4BGI - chains E and F of the 3 polymer chains in the assembly; structure by X-ray diffraction, 2.09 A resolution.

Chain E (and F):
Name: Enoyl-[acyl-carrier-protein] reductase [NADH]
Organism: Mycobacterium tuberculosis
Notes: EC 1.3.1.9; chain F of this document is another copy of the same molecule, construct and numbering; everything in this record applies to it too
UniProtKB: P9WGR1 (INHA_MYCTU); residue numbers follow UniProt; this construct covers 2-269
Amino-acid sequence (281 residues; numbered -3 to 277; the number before each row is that of its first residue; numbers below 1 keep their minus sign (Met-3 is residue -3)):
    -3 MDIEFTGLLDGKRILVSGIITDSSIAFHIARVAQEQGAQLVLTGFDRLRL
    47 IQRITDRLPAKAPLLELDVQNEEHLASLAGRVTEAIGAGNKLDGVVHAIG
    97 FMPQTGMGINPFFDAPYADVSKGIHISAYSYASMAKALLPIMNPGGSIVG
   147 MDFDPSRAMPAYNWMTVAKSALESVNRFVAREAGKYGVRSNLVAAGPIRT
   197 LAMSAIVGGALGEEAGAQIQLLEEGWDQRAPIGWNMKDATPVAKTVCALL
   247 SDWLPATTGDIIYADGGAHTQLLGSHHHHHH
Unresolved in the structure: -3 to 2, 197-212, 270-277 (chain F: -3 to 2, 270-277)
Sequence notes: initiating methionine (-3); expression tag (-2 to 1, 270-277); engineered mutation Ala94 (Ser in P9WGR1)
Residues lining bound ligands: NAD (nicotinamide-adenine-dinucleotide): Gly14, Ile15, Ile16, Ser20, Ile21, Ala22, Phe41, Leu63, Asp64, Val65, Gln66, Ala94, Ile95, Gly96, Phe97, Ile122, Met147, Asp148, Phe149, Tyr158, Met161, Lys165, Ala191, Gly192, Pro193, Ile194
Curated features (UniProtKB/Swiss-Prot):
  - binding site (NAD(+)): Ser20, Ile21, Asp64, Val65, Ile95, Gly96, Lys165, Ile194
  - binding site (substrate): Tyr158
  - site: Phe149 (May act as an intermediate that passes the hydride ion from NADH to the substrate), Tyr158 (Transition state stabilizer)
  - modified residue: Thr266 (Phosphothreonine)
  - mutagenesis: Asp148 (D148G: Confers pyridomycin resistance. Has no impact on the susceptibility to isoniazid and moxifloxacin. 14-fold decrease in NADH affinity, while no effect on catalytic activity), Tyr158 (Y158A: 1500-fold decrease in catalytic activity while no effect on lipid substrate affinity; Y158F: 24-fold decrease in catalytic activity while no effect on lipid substrate affinity ...), Lys165 (K165A/M: Loss of enzyme's ability to bind NADH; K165Q/R: No effect on the enzyme's catalytic ability or on its ability to bind NADH), Thr266 (T266A: No effect on catalytic activity. Loss of phosphorylation. Does not alter growth of M.tuberculosis ...)

Interface between chain E and chain F:
Residue-residue contacts (67; chain E residue first):
  Phe108(E) - Phe174(F)  hydrophobic
  Phe108(E) - Glu178(F)
  Phe109(E) - Ala128(F)
  Phe109(E) - Ala131(F)  hydrophobic
  Phe109(E) - Lys132(F)  hydrogen bond (backbone-side chain)
  Phe109(E) - Leu135(F)  hydrophobic
  Phe109(E) - Glu178(F)
  Asp110(E) - Lys132(F)  salt bridge
  Ala111(E) - Tyr125(F)  hydrogen bond (backbone-side chain)
  Pro112(E) - Tyr125(F)
  Tyr113(E) - Ser117(F)  hydrogen bond (side chain-backbone)
  Tyr113(E) - Ile120(F)
  Tyr113(E) - His121(F)  hydrogen bond (side chain-backbone)
  Tyr113(E) - Tyr125(F)  hydrogen bond (backbone-side chain)
  Ser117(E) - Tyr113(F)  hydrogen bond (backbone-side chain)
  Ser117(E) - Ser117(F)  hydrogen bond
  Ile120(E) - Tyr113(F)
  Ile120(E) - Ile120(F)  hydrophobic
  His121(E) - Tyr113(F)  hydrogen bond (backbone-side chain)
  Tyr125(E) - Ala111(F)  hydrogen bond (side chain-backbone)
  Tyr125(E) - Pro112(F)
  Tyr125(E) - Tyr113(F)  hydrogen bond (side chain-backbone)
  Tyr125(E) - Val116(F)  hydrophobic
  Tyr125(E) - Trp160(F)  hydrophobic
  Ala128(E) - Phe109(F)
  Ala128(E) - Trp160(F)  hydrophobic
  Ala131(E) - Phe109(F)  hydrophobic
  Lys132(E) - Phe109(F)
  Lys132(E) - Asp110(F)  salt bridge
  Leu135(E) - Phe109(F)  hydrophobic
  Pro151(E) - Arg173(F)  hydrogen bond (backbone-side chain)
  Ser152(E) - Arg173(F)  hydrogen bond (backbone-side chain)
  Ala154(E) - Arg173(F)
  Ala154(E) - Phe174(F)  hydrophobic
  Ala154(E) - Arg177(F)
  Met155(E) - Phe174(F)
  Met155(E) - Arg177(F)
  Pro156(E) - Arg177(F)
  Asn159(E) - Phe174(F)
  Trp160(E) - Tyr125(F)  hydrophobic
  Trp160(E) - Ala128(F)  hydrophobic
  Trp160(E) - Val171(F)  hydrophobic
  Thr162(E) - Ser170(F)  hydrogen bond (backbone-side chain)
  Thr162(E) - Phe174(F)
  Val163(E) - Ala167(F)
  Val163(E) - Ser170(F)
  Val163(E) - Val171(F)  hydrophobic
  Ser166(E) - Ser166(F)
  Ser166(E) - Ser170(F)  hydrogen bond
  Ala167(E) - Val163(F)
  Ser170(E) - Thr162(F)  hydrogen bond (side chain-backbone)
  Ser170(E) - Val163(F)
  Ser170(E) - Ser166(F)  hydrogen bond
  Val171(E) - Trp160(F)  hydrophobic
  Val171(E) - Val163(F)  hydrophobic
  Arg173(E) - Pro151(F)  hydrogen bond (side chain-backbone)
  Arg173(E) - Ser152(F)  hydrogen bond (side chain-backbone)
  Arg173(E) - Ala154(F)
  Phe174(E) - Phe108(F)  hydrophobic
  Phe174(E) - Ala154(F)  hydrophobic
  Phe174(E) - Met155(F)
  Phe174(E) - Asn159(F)
  Phe174(E) - Thr162(F)
  Arg177(E) - Ala154(F)
  Arg177(E) - Met155(F)
  Arg177(E) - Pro156(F)
  Glu178(E) - Phe109(F)
Also at the interface, not in a pair above, chain E (34 interface residues in all): Val116, Arg153, Val175
Also at the interface, not in a pair above, chain F (34 interface residues in all): Arg153, Val175

In short:
Chain E and chain F each contribute 34 residues to their interface; the contacts include 18 hydrogen bonds and
2 salt bridges. Among the polar pairs are Asp110(E)-Lys132(F), Phe109(E)-Lys132(F) and Ala111(E)-Tyr125(F).
Bound to chain E: NAD.
Chain E and chain F are both Enoyl-[acyl-carrier-protein] reductase [NADH] (Mycobacterium tuberculosis); the
structure, Crystal structure of InhA(S94A) mutant in complex with OH-141, was determined by X-ray diffraction,
deposited together with 4BGE and 4BII.
